Entry 4BVA (X-ray diffraction, 1.75 A resolution); this record covers chains A and B.

[Chain A (and B)]
Name: Thiomorpholine-carboxylate dehydrogenase
Organism: Mus musculus
Notes: EC 1.5.1.25; chain B of this document is another copy of the same molecule, construct and numbering; everything in this record applies to it too
UniProt: O54983 (CRYM_MOUSE); residues 1-313 here = UniProt positions 1-313
Sequence (335 residues; each row starts with the number of its first residue; numbers below 1 keep their minus sign (Met-21 is residue -21)):
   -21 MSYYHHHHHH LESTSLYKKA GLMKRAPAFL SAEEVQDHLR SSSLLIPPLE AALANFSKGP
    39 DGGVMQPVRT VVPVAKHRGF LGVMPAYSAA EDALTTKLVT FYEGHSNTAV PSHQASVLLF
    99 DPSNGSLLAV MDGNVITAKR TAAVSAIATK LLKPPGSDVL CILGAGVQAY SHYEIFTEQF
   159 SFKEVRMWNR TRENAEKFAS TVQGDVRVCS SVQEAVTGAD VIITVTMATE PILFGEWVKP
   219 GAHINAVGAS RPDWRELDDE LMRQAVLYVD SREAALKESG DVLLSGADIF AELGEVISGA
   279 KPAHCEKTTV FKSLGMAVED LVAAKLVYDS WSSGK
Not modelled in the structure: -21 to 1, 82-89, 313 (chain B: -21 to 1, 82-88, 313)
Construct notes: expression tag (-21 to 0)
Ion coordination: K+: Leu130, Gly219, Ala220, Cys283, Lys285, Thr287
Residues lining bound ligands:
  - NADPH (NDP; NADPH dihydro-nicotinamide-adenine-dinucleotide phosphate): His91, Thr115, Arg118, Thr119, Gly142, Ala143, Gly144, Val145, Gln146, Ala147, Trp166, Asn167, Arg168, Thr169, Asn172, Val203, Thr204, Met205, Ala206, Thr207, Val225, Gly226, Ala227, Ser228, Ser291, Leu292, Gly293
  - 3,5,3'triiodothyronine (T3): Arg47, Val49, Phe58, Leu59, Gly60, Lys75, Val77, Phe79, His91, Thr115, Ser228, Arg229, Pro230, Trp232, Glu256, Leu292
Curated features (UniProtKB/Swiss-Prot):
  - binding site (3,3',5-triiodo-L-thyronine): Arg47, Glu256
  - binding site (NADPH): Ser90, His91, Arg118, Ala143, Val145, Gln146, Asn167, Arg168, Thr169, Asn172, Thr204, Met205, Val225, Ser291

[How chain A and chain B interact]
Pairs across the interface - 70 pairs, chain A then chain B:
  Lys2(A) - Gln92(B)
  Lys2(A) - Ala93(B)  hydrogen bond (side chain-backbone)
  Lys2(A) - Asp110(B)  salt bridge
  Lys2(A) - Asn112(B)  hydrogen bond
  Ala4(A) - Phe7(B)  hydrophobic
  Pro5(A) - Phe7(B)
  Phe7(A) - Pro5(B)  hydrophobic
  Phe7(A) - Phe7(B)  hydrophobic
  Met43(A) - Val50(B)  hydrophobic
  Met43(A) - Pro51(B)
  Thr48(A) - Pro45(B)
  Val50(A) - Met43(B)  hydrophobic
  Val50(A) - Pro63(B)  hydrophobic
  Pro51(A) - Met43(B)
  Val52(A) - Tyr65(B)  hydrophobic
  Val52(A) - Leu72(B)  hydrophobic
  Val52(A) - Pro100(B)
  Lys54(A) - Tyr65(B)
  Lys54(A) - Asp70(B)  salt bridge
  His55(A) - Tyr65(B)
  His55(A) - Asp70(B)  salt bridge
  His55(A) - Pro100(B)  hydrogen bond (side chain-backbone)
  His55(A) - Ser101(B)  hydrogen bond
  Leu59(A) - Leu72(B)  hydrophobic
  Leu59(A) - Thr74(B)
  Val61(A) - Val61(B)  hydrophobic
  Pro63(A) - Val50(B)  hydrophobic
  Tyr65(A) - Val52(B)  hydrophobic
  Tyr65(A) - Lys54(B)
  Tyr65(A) - His55(B)
  Asp70(A) - Lys54(B)
  Asp70(A) - His55(B)  salt bridge
  Leu72(A) - Val52(B)  hydrophobic
  Leu72(A) - Leu59(B)  hydrophobic
  Leu72(A) - Tyr80(B)
  Thr74(A) - Leu59(B)
  Thr74(A) - Leu76(B)
  Leu76(A) - Thr74(B)
  Leu76(A) - Leu96(B)  hydrophobic
  Leu76(A) - Phe98(B)  hydrophobic
  Thr78(A) - Gly103(B)  hydrogen bond (side chain-backbone)
  Tyr80(A) - Leu72(B)
  Tyr80(A) - Pro100(B)  hydrogen bond (side chain-backbone)
  Tyr80(A) - Ser101(B)
  Tyr80(A) - Asn102(B)
  Tyr80(A) - Gly103(B)
  Gln92(A) - Lys2(B)
  Gln92(A) - Asn102(B)
  Gln92(A) - Ser104(B)  hydrogen bond
  Ala93(A) - Lys2(B)  hydrogen bond (backbone-side chain)
  Ser94(A) - Leu105(B)
  Leu96(A) - Leu76(B)  hydrophobic
  Leu96(A) - Leu96(B)  hydrophobic
  Phe98(A) - Leu76(B)  hydrophobic
  Asp99(A) - Tyr80(B)
  Pro100(A) - Val52(B)
  Pro100(A) - His55(B)
  Pro100(A) - Tyr80(B)  hydrogen bond (backbone-side chain)
  Ser101(A) - His55(B)
  Ser101(A) - Tyr80(B)
  Asn102(A) - Tyr80(B)
  Asn102(A) - Gln92(B)
  Gly103(A) - Thr78(B)
  Gly103(A) - Tyr80(B)
  Gly103(A) - Gln92(B)
  Ser104(A) - Gln92(B)  hydrogen bond
  Leu105(A) - Ser94(B)
  Asp110(A) - Lys2(B)  salt bridge
  Gly111(A) - Lys2(B)
  Asn112(A) - Lys2(B)  hydrogen bond
Other interface residues (no listed pair), chain A (40 interface residues in all): Pro45, Ala67, Thr73, Val108
Other interface residues (no listed pair), chain B (39 interface residues in all): Thr48, Ala67, Thr73, Asp99, Val108, Gly111

[Summary]
40 residues of chain A and 39 residues of chain B are in contact; the contacts include 11 hydrogen bonds and 5
salt bridges. Polar contacts include Lys2(A)-Asp110(B), Lys54(A)-Asp70(B) and His55(A)-Asp70(B). Ligands of
chain A: NADPH and 3,5,3'triiodothyronine.
Chain A and chain B are both Thiomorpholine-carboxylate dehydrogenase (Mus musculus); the structure, Crystal
structure of the NADPH-T3 form of mouse Mu-crystallin, was determined by X-ray diffraction (same publication
as 4BV8 and 4BV9).
